4G7Z - chains D and H of the 8 polymer chains in the assembly; structure by X-ray diffraction, 3.81 A resolution.

# Chain D
Name: DNA-directed RNA polymerase subunit beta'
Organism: Thermus thermophilus
Notes: EC 2.7.7.6
UniProtKB: Q8RQE8 (RPOC_THET8); numbering as in UniProt (aligned over 1-1524)
Sequence (1524 residues; row label = number of the first residue in the row):
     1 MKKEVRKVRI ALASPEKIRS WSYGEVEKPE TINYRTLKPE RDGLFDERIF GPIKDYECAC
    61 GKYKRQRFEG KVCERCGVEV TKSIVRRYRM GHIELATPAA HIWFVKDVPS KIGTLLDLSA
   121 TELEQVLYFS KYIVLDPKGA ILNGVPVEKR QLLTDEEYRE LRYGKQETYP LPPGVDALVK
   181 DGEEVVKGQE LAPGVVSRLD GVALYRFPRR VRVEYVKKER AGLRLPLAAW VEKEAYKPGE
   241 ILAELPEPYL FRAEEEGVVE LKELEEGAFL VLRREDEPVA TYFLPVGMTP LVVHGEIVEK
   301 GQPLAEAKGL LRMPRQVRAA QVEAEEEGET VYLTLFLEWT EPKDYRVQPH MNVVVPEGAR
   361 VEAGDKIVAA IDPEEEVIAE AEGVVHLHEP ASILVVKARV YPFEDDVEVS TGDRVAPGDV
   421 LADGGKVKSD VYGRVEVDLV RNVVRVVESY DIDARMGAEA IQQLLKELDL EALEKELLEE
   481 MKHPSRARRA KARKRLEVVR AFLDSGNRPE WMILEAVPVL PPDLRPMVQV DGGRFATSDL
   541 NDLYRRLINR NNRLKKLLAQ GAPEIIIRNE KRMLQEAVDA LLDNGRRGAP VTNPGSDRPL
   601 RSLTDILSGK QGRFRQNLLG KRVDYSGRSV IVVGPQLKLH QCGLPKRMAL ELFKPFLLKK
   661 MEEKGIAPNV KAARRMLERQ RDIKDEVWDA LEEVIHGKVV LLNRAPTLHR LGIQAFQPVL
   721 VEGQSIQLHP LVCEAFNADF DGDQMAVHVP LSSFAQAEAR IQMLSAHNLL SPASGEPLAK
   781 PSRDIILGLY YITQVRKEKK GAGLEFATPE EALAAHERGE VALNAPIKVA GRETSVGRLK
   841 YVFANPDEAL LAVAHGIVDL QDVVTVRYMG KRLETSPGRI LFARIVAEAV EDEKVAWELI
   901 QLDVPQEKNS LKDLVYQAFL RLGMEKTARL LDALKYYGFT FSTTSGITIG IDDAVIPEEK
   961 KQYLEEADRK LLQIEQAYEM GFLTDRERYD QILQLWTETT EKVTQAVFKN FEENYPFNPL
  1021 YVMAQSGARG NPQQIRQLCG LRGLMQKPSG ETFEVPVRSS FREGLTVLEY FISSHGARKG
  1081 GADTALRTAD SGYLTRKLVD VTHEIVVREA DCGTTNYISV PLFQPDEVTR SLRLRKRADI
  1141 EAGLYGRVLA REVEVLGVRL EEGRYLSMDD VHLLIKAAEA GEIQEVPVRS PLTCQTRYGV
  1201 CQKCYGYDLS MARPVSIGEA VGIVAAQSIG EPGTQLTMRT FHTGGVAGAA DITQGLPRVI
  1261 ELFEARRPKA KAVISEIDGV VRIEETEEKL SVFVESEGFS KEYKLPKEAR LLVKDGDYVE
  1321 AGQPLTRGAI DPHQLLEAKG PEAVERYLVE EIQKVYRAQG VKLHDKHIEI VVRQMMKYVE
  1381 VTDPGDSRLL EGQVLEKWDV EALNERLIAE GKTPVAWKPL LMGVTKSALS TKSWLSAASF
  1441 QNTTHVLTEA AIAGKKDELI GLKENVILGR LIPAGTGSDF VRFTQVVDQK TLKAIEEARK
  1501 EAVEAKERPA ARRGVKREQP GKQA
Not modelled in the structure: 1-2, 1238-1251, 1499-1524
Ion coordination: Zn2+ site 1: Cys58, Cys60, Cys73, Cys76; Mg2+: Asp739, Asp741, Asp743; Zn2+ site 2: Cys1112, Cys1194, Cys1201, Cys1204

# Chain H
Molecule: 27-nt DNA strand
Sequence (27 nucleotides; each row starts with the number of its first residue):
     1 TATAATGGGA GCTGTCACGG ATGCAGG
Not modelled in the structure: 25-27

# Chain D / chain H interface
Contacting residue pairs (5):
  Lys491(D) - DT22(H)  base contact
  Asp597(D) - DC12(H)  hydrogen bond to the base
  Arg1266(D) - DC18(H)  sugar contact
  Arg1266(D) - DG19(H)  salt bridge to the phosphate
  Lys1426(D) - DG20(H)  phosphate contact
Other interface residues (no listed pair), chain D (6 interface residues in all): Val108, Lys494
Other interface residues (no listed pair), chain H (6 interface residues in all): DA21

# In short
Chain D and chain H each contribute 6 residues to their interface; the contacts include 1 hydrogen bond and 1
salt bridge. Polar contacts include Asp597(D)-DC12(H) and Arg1266(D)-DG19(H). The Zn2+ site 1 is built by
Cys58(D), Cys60(D), Cys73(D) and Cys76(D).
Chain D is DNA-directed RNA polymerase subunit beta' (Thermus thermophilus) and chain H is a 27-nt DNA strand;
the structure, Crystal structure of Thermus thermophilus transcription initiation complex containing 5-BrU at
template-strand position +1, was determined by X-ray diffraction, deposited together with 4G7H and 4G7O.
